PDB entry 3RWV | X-ray diffraction, 1.50 A resolution | chain A

== Chain A ==
Protein: Glycolipid transfer protein
Source organism: Homo sapiens
UniProtKB: Q9NZD2 (GLTP_HUMAN); residue numbers follow UniProt; this construct covers 1-209
Sequence (209 residues; row label = number of the first residue in the row):
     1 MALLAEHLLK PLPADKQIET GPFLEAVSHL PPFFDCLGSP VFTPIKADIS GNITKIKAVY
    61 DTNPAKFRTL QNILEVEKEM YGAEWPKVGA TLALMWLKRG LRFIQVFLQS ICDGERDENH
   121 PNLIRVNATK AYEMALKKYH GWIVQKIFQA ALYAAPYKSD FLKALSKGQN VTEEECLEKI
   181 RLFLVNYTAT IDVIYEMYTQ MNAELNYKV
Not modelled in the structure: 1-4
Swiss-Prot annotation at these positions:
  - region: I45 to K66 (2 X 12 AA approximate tandem repeats)
  - binding site (beta-D-galactosyl-(1->4)-beta-D-glucosyl-(1<->1)-N-[(9Z)-octadecenoyl]-sphing-4-enine): D48 to K55, H140, Y207
  - modified residue: A2 (N-acetylalanine)
  - mutagenesis: I45 (I45N: 18% decrease in activity), D48 (D48V: Significant inactivation; 15% residual activity), N52 (N52I: Significant inactivation; 15% residual activity), K55 (K55I: No loss of activity; 90-97% residual activity), W96 (W96A: Almost complete inactivation; 1-3% residual activity. No effect on autophagy; W96F: Partial inactivation; 63% residual activity), F103 (F103S: About 25% decrease in activity), L136 (L136R: Significant inactivation; 5% residual acti vity), H140 (H140L: Almost complete inactivation; 1-3% residual activity), F148 (F148S: About 50% decrease in activity), L165 (L165R: 46% decrease in activity), F183 (F183S: No loss of activity; 90% residual activity), Y207 (Y207L: No loss of activity; 90-97% residual activity)
Reported in the primary citation:
  - contacts within the chain: Y132-F148 (hydrophobic contact), F42-F148 (hydrophobic contact), H140-F148 (hydrophobic contact)

== Overview ==
UniProt lists 10 beta-D-galactosyl-(1->4)-beta-D-glucosyl-(1<->1)-N-[(9Z)-octadecenoyl]-sphing-4-enine-binding
residues and 12 mutagenesis sites. The paper reports contacts within the chain involving F148, Y132 and F42
among others.
Chain A is Glycolipid transfer protein (Homo sapiens); the structure, Crystal Structure of apo-form of Human
Glycolipid Transfer Protein at 1.5 A resolution, was determined by X-ray diffraction (same publication as
3RIC, 3RZN, 3S0I and 3S0K).
